Entry 7QBG (X-ray diffraction, 2.69 A resolution); this record covers chains A and G of the 3 polymer chains in the assembly.

# Chain A
Name: Transcobalamin-2
Source organism: Homo sapiens
UniProt: P20062 (TCO2_HUMAN); residues 1-409 here correspond to UniProt positions 19-427 (UniProt number = residue number + 18)
Chain sequence (409 residues; row label = number of the first residue in the row):
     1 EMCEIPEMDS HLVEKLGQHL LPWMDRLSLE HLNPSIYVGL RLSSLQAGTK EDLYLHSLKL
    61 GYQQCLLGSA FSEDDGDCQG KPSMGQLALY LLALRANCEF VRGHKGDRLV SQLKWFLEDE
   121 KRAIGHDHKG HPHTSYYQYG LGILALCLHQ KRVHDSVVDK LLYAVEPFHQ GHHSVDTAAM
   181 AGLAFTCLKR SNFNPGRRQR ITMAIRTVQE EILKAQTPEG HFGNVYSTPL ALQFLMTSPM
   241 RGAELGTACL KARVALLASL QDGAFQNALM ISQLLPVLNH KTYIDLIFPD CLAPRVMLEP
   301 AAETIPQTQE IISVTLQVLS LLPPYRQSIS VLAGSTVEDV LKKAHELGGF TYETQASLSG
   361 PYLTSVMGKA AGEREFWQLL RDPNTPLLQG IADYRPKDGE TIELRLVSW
Unresolved in the structure: 69-77, 126-129, 166-170, 240-243, 301-306
Disulfides: C3-C249, C65-C78, C98-C291, C147-C187
Sequence notes: conflict Q209 (Arg227 in P20062)
Ligand contacts: cyanocobalamin (CNC): G85, Q86, L89, H133, T134, S135, Y137, Q138, L141, S174, D176, T177, N224, Y226, S227, L230, N267, L269, M270, Q273, S357, L358, S359, G360, P361, Y362, L363, F376, W377, Q378, L379, P386, L387, L388, Q389, G390, D393, W409
Curated features (UniProtKB/Swiss-Prot):
  - binding site (cob(II)alamin): Q86, T134 to Q138, H172 to D176, N224, S227, Q273, W377 to L379

# Chain G
Name: Anti-TC:CD320 nanobody TC-Nb4
Source organism: Vicugna pacos
Notes: antibody fragment or engineered binder
Chain sequence (135 residues; each row starts with the number of its first residue):
    22 QRQLVESGGG LVQPGGSLRL SCAASGFTPG IYDIGWFRQA PGKEREGVSC ISSRGSSTNY
    82 ADSVKGRFII SRDNVKNTVY LQMNSLEPED TAVYYCAAIY QPSNGCVLRP EYSYWGKGTP
   142 VTVSSHHHHH HEPEA
Unresolved in the structure: 22, 76-77, 146-156
Disulfides: C43-C117, C71-C127
Ion coordination: Ca2+: D54, Q122, S124, G126

# Interface between chain A and chain G
Contacting residue pairs (27):
  Q64(A) with N125(G)
  C65(A) with P123(G); S124(G); N125(G), hydrogen bond (backbone-backbone)
  L66(A) with R75(G), hydrogen bond (backbone-side chain); P123(G); S124(G)
  L67(A) with R75(G)
  G68(A) with R75(G); N125(G)
  C78(A) with N125(G)
  G80(A) with S124(G)
  K81(A) with S124(G), hydrogen bond (backbone-side chain)
  M84(A) with P123(G), hydrophobic
  Q112(A) with Y121(G), hydrogen bond (backbone-side chain); P123(G)
  W115(A) with T49(G); I52(G), hydrophobic; Y121(G)
  F116(A) with Y121(G)
  D119(A) with Y53(G), hydrogen bond; Y135(G), hydrogen bond
  A123(A) with Y135(G)
  H133(A) with S134(G); Y135(G), hydrogen bond
  Q355(A) with E132(G)
  G368(A) with E65(G)
Also at the interface, not in a pair above, chain A (19 interface residues in all): P82, K369
Also at the interface, not in a pair above, chain G (15 interface residues in all): Q122, G126, R130

# Summary
Chain A and chain G form an interface of 19 and 15 residues respectively; the contacts include 7 hydrogen
bonds. Polar pairs include L66(A)-R75(G), K81(A)-S124(G) and Q112(A)-Y121(G). Bound to chain A:
cyanocobalamin. UniProt lists 17 cob(II)alamin-binding residues on chain A.
Here chain A is Transcobalamin-2 (Homo sapiens) and chain G is Anti-TC:CD320 nanobody TC-Nb4 (Vicugna pacos).
Entry 7QBG (TC:CD320 in complex with nanobody TC-Nb4) was determined by X-ray diffraction (same publication as
7QBD, 7QBE and 7QBF).
